Entry 7F5O (X-ray diffraction, 1.70 A resolution); this record covers chain A.

# Chain A
Protein: Tyrosine-protein phosphatase non-receptor type 2
From: Homo sapiens
Notes: EC 3.1.3.48
UniProtKB: P17706 (PTN2_HUMAN); numbering as in UniProt (aligned over 1-302)
Sequence (305 residues; row label = number of the first residue in the row; numbers below 1 keep their minus sign (Ser-2 is residue -2)):
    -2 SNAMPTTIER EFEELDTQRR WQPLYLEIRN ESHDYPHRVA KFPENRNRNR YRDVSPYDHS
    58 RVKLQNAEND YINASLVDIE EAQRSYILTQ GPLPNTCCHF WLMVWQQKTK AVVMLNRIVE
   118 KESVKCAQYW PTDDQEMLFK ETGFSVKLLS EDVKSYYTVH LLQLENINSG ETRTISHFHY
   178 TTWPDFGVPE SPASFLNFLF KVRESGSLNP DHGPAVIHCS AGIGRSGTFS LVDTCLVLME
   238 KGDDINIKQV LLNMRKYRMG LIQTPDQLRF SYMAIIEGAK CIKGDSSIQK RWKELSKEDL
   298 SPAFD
Disordered / not traced: 237-241, 278-284
Differences from the reference sequence: expression tag (-2 to 0)
Swiss-Prot annotation at these positions:
  - active site: Cys216 (Phosphocysteine intermediate)
  - binding site (substrate): Asp182, Cys216 to Arg222, Gln260
  - modified residue: Tyr22 (Phosphotyrosine), Ser52 (Phosphoserine), Tyr68 (Phosphotyrosine), Cys216 (S-nitrosocysteine), Ser293 (Phosphoserine), Ser298 (Phosphoserine)
  - mutagenesis: Asp182 (D182A: Substrate-trapping mutant; catalytically inactive it forms a stable complex with physiological substrates including INSR and EGFR ...), Arg222 (R222M: Impairs phosphatase activity)

# Summary
UniProt lists active-site residue Cys216, 9 substrate-binding residues and 2 mutagenesis sites.
Chain A is Tyrosine-protein phosphatase non-receptor type 2 (Homo sapiens); the structure, Crystal structure
of PTPN2 catalytic domain, was determined by X-ray diffraction (same publication as 7F5N).
